Entry 7B5I (electron microscopy, 2.80 A resolution); this record covers chains AD and FE of the 30 polymer chains in the assembly.

# Chain AD (and FE)
Protein: All3324 protein
Source organism: Nostoc sp. (strain PCC 7120 / SAG 25.82 / UTEX 2576)
Notes: fragment: cap protein Cis16A; chain FE of this document is another copy of the same molecule, construct and numbering; everything in this record applies to it too
UniProt: Q8YRW8 (Q8YRW8_NOSS1); numbering as in UniProt (aligned over 1-143)
Chain sequence (143 residues; numbered 1 to 143; the number before each row is that of its first residue):
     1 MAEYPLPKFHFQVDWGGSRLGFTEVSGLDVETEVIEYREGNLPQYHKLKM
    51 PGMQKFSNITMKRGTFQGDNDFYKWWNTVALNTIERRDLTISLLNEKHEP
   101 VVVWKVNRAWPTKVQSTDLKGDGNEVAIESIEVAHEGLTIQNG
Disordered / not traced: 1

# Interface between chain AD and chain FE
Pairs across the interface (20; chain AD residue first):
  Glu33(AD) - Asn124(FE)  hydrogen bond
  Ile35(AD) - Val126(FE)  hydrophobic
  Tyr37(AD) - Gly64(FE)  hydrogen bond (side chain-backbone)
  Arg38(AD) - Phe9(FE)  hydrogen bond (side chain-backbone)
  Arg38(AD) - Thr23(FE)
  Glu39(AD) - Arg19(FE)  salt bridge
  Glu39(AD) - Gly21(FE)
  Glu39(AD) - Phe22(FE)
  Gly40(AD) - Phe9(FE)
  Gly40(AD) - His10(FE)  hydrogen bond (backbone-side chain)
  Gly40(AD) - Phe11(FE)  hydrogen bond (backbone-backbone)
  Gly40(AD) - Phe22(FE)  hydrogen bond (backbone-backbone)
  Asn41(AD) - Phe11(FE)  hydrogen bond (backbone-backbone)
  Asn41(AD) - Leu20(FE)  hydrogen bond (side chain-backbone)
  Asn41(AD) - Gly21(FE)
  Leu42(AD) - His10(FE)
  Pro43(AD) - His98(FE)
  Tyr45(AD) - Phe9(FE)  hydrophobic
  Tyr45(AD) - His10(FE)
  Met53(AD) - Asn124(FE)
Interface residues without a listed pair, chain AD (13 interface residues in all): Glu36, Gly52
Interface residues without a listed pair, chain FE (15 interface residues in all): Gln12, Phe66, Gly121

# In short
Chain AD and chain FE form an interface of 13 and 15 residues respectively, with 8 hydrogen bonds and 1 salt
bridge. Among the polar pairs are Glu39(AD)-Arg19(FE), Glu33(AD)-Asn124(FE) and Tyr37(AD)-Gly64(FE).
Chain AD and chain FE are both All3324 protein (Nostoc sp. (strain PCC 7120 / SAG 25.82 / UTEX 2576)); the
structure, Cryo-EM structure of the contractile injection system cap complex from Anabaena PCC7120, was
determined by electron microscopy (same publication as 7B5H).
